3ZFE - chains B and D of the 4 polymer chains in the assembly; structure by X-ray diffraction, 2.70 A resolution.

[Chain B]
Protein: VP2
From: Human enterovirus 71
Reference sequence: A9X4C2 (A9X4C2_9ENTO); residues 1-254 here correspond to UniProt positions 70-323 (UniProt number = residue number + 69)
Chain sequence (254 residues; each row starts with the number of its first residue):
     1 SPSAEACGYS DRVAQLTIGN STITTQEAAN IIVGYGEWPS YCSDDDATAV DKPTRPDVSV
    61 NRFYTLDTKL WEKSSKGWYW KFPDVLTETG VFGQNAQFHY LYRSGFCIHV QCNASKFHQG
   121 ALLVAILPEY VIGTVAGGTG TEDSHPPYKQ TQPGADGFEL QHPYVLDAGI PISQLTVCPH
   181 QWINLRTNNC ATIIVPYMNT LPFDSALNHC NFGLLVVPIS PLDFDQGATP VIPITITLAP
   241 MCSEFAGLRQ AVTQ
Disordered / not traced: 1-10
Ion coordination: Na+: Ser-40, Tyr-41 (shared with 1 residue of chain A)
From the paper describing this entry:
  - conformationally variable residues (order/disorder transition): Val-135 to Asp-143

[Chain D]
Protein: VP4
From: Human enterovirus 71
Reference sequence: A9X4C2 (A9X4C2_9ENTO); residues 1-69 here = UniProt positions 1-69
Chain sequence (69 residues; numbered 1 to 69; the number before each row is that of its first residue):
     1 MGSQVSTQRS GSHENSNSAT EGSTINYTTI NYYKDSYAAT AGKQSLKQDP DKFANPVKDI
    61 FTEMAAPLK
Disordered / not traced: 1-12
Ion coordination: Na+: Glu-63, Ala-65 (shared with 2 residues of chain A)

[How chain B and chain D interact]
Contacting residue pairs (17):
  Asp-11(B) / Pro-67(D)
  Asp-11(B) / Leu-68(D)
  Asp-11(B) / Lys-69(D)
  Arg-12(B) / Lys-69(D)
  Ala-28(B) / Leu-68(D)
  Ala-29(B) / Leu-68(D)  hydrophobic
  Asn-30(B) / Val-57(D)
  Asn-30(B) / Lys-58(D)
  Asn-30(B) / Asp-59(D)  hydrogen bond (side chain-backbone)
  Ile-31(B) / Val-57(D)
  Ile-31(B) / Lys-58(D)  hydrogen bond (backbone-backbone)
  Ile-32(B) / Pro-56(D)
  Val-33(B) / Pro-56(D)  hydrogen bond (backbone-backbone)
  Tyr-35(B) / Lys-52(D)
  Tyr-35(B) / Phe-53(D)  hydrophobic
  Trp-38(B) / Lys-58(D)
  Thr-187(B) / Leu-68(D)
Other interface residues (no listed pair), chain B (13 interface residues in all): Gly-36, Val-177
Other interface residues (no listed pair), chain D (10 interface residues in all): Phe-61

[Summary]
The interface between chain B and chain D involves 13 residues on one side and 10 on the other; the contacts
include 3 hydrogen bonds. Polar pairs include Asn-30(B)/Asp-59(D), Ile-31(B)/Lys-58(D) and
Val-33(B)/Pro-56(D). The Na+ site is built by Ser-40(B) and Tyr-41(B). The paper reports conformational
variability at Val-135(B).
Here chain B is VP2 and chain D is VP4, both from Human enterovirus 71. Entry 3ZFE (Human enterovirus 71 in
complex with capsid binding inhibitor WIN51711) was determined by X-ray diffraction together with 3ZFF and
3ZFG from the same study.
